PDB entry 4MIC | X-ray diffraction, 2.45 A resolution | chain A

== Chain A ==
Molecule: Glycogen phosphorylase, muscle form
Source organism: Oryctolagus cuniculus
Notes: EC 2.4.1.1
UniProtKB: P00489 (PYGM_RABIT); residues 12-836 here correspond to UniProt positions 13-837 (UniProt number = residue number + 1)
Sequence (825 residues; numbered 12 to 836; the number before each row is that of its first residue):
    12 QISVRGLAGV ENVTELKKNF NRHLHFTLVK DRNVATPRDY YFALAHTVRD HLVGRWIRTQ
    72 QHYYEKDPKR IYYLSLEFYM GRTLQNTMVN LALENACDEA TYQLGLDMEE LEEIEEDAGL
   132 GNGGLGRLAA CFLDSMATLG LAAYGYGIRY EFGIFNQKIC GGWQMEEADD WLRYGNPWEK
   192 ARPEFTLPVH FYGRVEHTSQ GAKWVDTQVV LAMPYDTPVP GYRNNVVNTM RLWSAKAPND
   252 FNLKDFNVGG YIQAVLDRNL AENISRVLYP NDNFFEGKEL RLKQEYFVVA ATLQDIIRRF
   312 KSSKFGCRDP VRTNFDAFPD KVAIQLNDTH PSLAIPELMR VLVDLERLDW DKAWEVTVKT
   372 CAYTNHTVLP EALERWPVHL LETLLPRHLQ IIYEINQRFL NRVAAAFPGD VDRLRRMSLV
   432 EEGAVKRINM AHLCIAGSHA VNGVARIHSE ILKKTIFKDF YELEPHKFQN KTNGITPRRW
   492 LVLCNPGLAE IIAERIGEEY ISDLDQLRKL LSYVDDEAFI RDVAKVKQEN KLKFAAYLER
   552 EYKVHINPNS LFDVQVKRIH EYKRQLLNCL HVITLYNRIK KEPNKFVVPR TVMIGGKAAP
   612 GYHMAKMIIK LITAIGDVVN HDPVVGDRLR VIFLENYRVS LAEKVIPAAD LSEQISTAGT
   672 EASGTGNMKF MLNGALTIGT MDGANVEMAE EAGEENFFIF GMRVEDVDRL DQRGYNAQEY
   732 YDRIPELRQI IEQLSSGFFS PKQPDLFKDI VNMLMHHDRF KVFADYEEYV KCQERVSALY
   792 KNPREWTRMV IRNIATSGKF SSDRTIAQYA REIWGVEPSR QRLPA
Not modelled in the structure: 252-260, 315-323
Modified residues: K680 ((2S)-2-amino-6-[[3-hydroxy-2-methyl-5-(phosphonooxymethyl)pyridin-4-yl]methylideneamino]hexanoic acid; LLP)
Swiss-Prot annotation at these positions:
  - binding site (AMP): D42, Y75, R309 to C318
  - site: C108 (Involved in the association of subunits), C142 (Involved in the association of subunits), Y155 (Can be labeled by an AMP analog)
  - modified residue: S14 (Phosphoserine), Y203 (Phosphotyrosine), Y226 (Phosphotyrosine), S429 (Phosphoserine), Y472 (Phosphotyrosine), S513 (Phosphoserine), K680 (N6-(pyridoxal phosphate)lysine), S746 (Phosphoserine), S747 (Phosphoserine)
Small-molecule neighbours: SUGAR (26Y; N-{(2E)-3-[4-(propan-2-yl)phenyl]prop-2-enoyl}-beta-D-glucopyranosylamine): E88, G135, L136, L139, N282, D283, F285, F286, R292, H341, H377, A383, E385, V455, N484, Y573, E672, A673, S674, G675, T676, K680
Reported in the primary citation:
  - binding site for SUGAR: L136, N282, F285, H341, H377, A383, N484, E672, S674, G675
  - conformationally variable residues (loop rearrangement, side-chain flip): Y280 to G288

== In short ==
Bound to chain A: SUGAR. From UniProt: 12 AMP-binding residues. From the paper: a binding site for SUGAR at
L136, N282 and F285 among others; conformational variability at Y280.
Chain A is Glycogen phosphorylase, muscle form (Oryctolagus cuniculus); the structure, Crystal structure of
Gpb in complex with SUGAR (N-{(2E)-3-[4-(PROPAN-2-YL)PHENYL]PROP-2-ENOYL}-BETA-D-GLUCOPYRANOSYLAMINE) (S6),
was determined by X-ray diffraction, deposited together with 4MHO, 4MHS, 4MI3, 4MI6 and 4MI9.
